7VEA - chains bX and bY of the 90 polymer chains in the assembly; structure by electron microscopy, 3.70 A resolution.

== Chain bX ==
Molecule: Allophycocyanin beta chain
Source organism: Thermosynechococcus vestitus BP-1
Reference sequence: P50031 (APCB_THEEB); the author numbering skips numbers that UniProt does not, so the offset changes along the chain: 1-71 = UniProt 1-71; 75-150 = UniProt 72-147; 161-174 = UniProt 148-161
Chain sequence (161 residues; numbered 1 to 174; 13 numbers in that range are skipped by the numbering (no residue carries them; nothing is unmodelled there); the number before each row is that of its first residue):
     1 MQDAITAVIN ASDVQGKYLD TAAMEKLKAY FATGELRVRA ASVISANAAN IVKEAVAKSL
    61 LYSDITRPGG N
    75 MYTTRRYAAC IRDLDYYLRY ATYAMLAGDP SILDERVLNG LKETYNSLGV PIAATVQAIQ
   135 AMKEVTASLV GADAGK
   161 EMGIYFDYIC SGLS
Modified positions: Asn71 (N-methyl asparagine; MEN)
Covalently attached groups: covalent link Asn71-Met75; phycocyanobilin (CYC) linked to Cys84
Ligand contacts:
  - phycocyanobilin (CYC), molecule 1: Leu60, Gly70, Asn71, Met75, Arg79, Arg80, Ala83, Arg86, Asp87, Leu88, Tyr90, Tyr91, Tyr94, Arg110, Val111, Leu115, Tyr119, Leu122, Val124, Pro125, Ala128, Thr129
  - phycocyanobilin (CYC), molecule 2: Leu61, Tyr62, Thr66, Tyr76, Thr77, Thr78, Tyr81
Curated features (UniProtKB/Swiss-Prot):
  - binding site ((2R,3E)-phycocyanobilin): Cys84
  - modified residue: Asn71 (N4-methylasparagine)
From the paper describing this entry:
  - binding site for phycocyanobilin: Cys84, Tyr90

== Chain bY ==
Molecule: Phycobilisome 7.8 kDa linker polypeptide, allophycocyanin-associated, core
Source organism: Thermosynechococcus vestitus BP-1
Reference sequence: P50036 (PYC1_THEEB); residue numbers follow UniProt; this construct covers 1-67
Chain sequence (67 residues; row label = number of the first residue in the row):
     1 MRMFKITACV PSQTRIRTQR ELQNTYFTKL VPYENWFREQ QRIQKMGGKI VKVELFTGKP
    61 GVNTGLA
Disordered / not traced: 1
Ligand contacts:
  - phycocyanobilin (CYC), molecule 1: Phe4, Tyr33, Trp36, Phe37, Gln40, Gln41
  - phycocyanobilin (CYC), molecule 2: Pro11, Ser12, Arg20, Glu21, Leu22, Thr25

== Interface between chain bX and chain bY ==
Pairs across the interface (26; chain bX residue first):
  Arg79(bX) - Val62(bY)  hydrogen bond (side chain-backbone)
  Arg79(bX) - Asn63(bY)  hydrogen bond (side chain-backbone)
  Arg80(bX) - Val62(bY)  hydrogen bond (side chain-backbone)
  Arg80(bX) - Asn63(bY)
  Arg86(bX) - Phe37(bY)
  Arg86(bX) - Gln41(bY)
  Tyr90(bX) - Gln41(bY)
  Glu109(bX) - Gln44(bY)
  Glu109(bX) - Lys45(bY)
  Glu109(bX) - Gly47(bY)
  Arg110(bX) - Lys45(bY)
  Asn113(bX) - Gln40(bY)
  Asn113(bX) - Gln44(bY)
  Asn113(bX) - Gly48(bY)
  Asn113(bX) - Ile50(bY)
  Glu117(bX) - Ile50(bY)
  Glu117(bX) - Val51(bY)
  Glu117(bX) - Lys52(bY)
  Glu117(bX) - Val53(bY)
  Thr118(bX) - Trp36(bY)
  Thr118(bX) - Val53(bY)
  Ser121(bX) - Glu54(bY)
  Ser121(bX) - Leu55(bY)  hydrogen bond (side chain-backbone)
  Leu122(bX) - Phe4(bY)  hydrophobic
  Leu122(bX) - Leu55(bY)  hydrophobic
  Leu122(bX) - Pro60(bY)
Other interface residues (no listed pair), chain bX (14 interface residues in all): Thr77, Gly114, Leu115
Other interface residues (no listed pair), chain bY (19 interface residues in all): Thr64

== In short ==
14 residues of chain bX face 19 of chain bY across their interface; the contacts include 4 hydrogen bonds.
Polar contacts include Arg79(bX)-Val62(bY), Arg79(bX)-Asn63(bY) and Arg80(bX)-Val62(bY). Chain bX binds
phycocyanobilin. Chain bY binds phycocyanobilin. Covalently linked phycocyanobilin: at Cys84(bX). From the
paper: a binding site for phycocyanobilin at Cys84(bX) and Tyr90(bX).
Here chain bX is Allophycocyanin beta chain and chain bY is Phycobilisome 7.8 kDa linker polypeptide,
allophycocyanin-associated, core, both from Thermosynechococcus vestitus BP-1. Entry 7VEA (Pentacylindrical
allophycocyanin core from Thermosynechococcus vulcanus) was determined by electron microscopy.
